Entry 2ZC5 (X-ray diffraction, 3.00 A resolution); this record covers chains A and B.

[Chain A]
Molecule: Penicillin-binding protein 1A
Source organism: Streptococcus pneumoniae
UniProt: Q8DR59 (PBPA_STRR6); numbering as in UniProt (aligned over 47-70)
Amino-acid sequence (24 residues; numbered 47 to 70; the number before each row is that of its first residue):
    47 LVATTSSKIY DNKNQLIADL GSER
Unresolved in the structure: 47-50, 67-70

[Chain B]
Molecule: Penicillin-binding protein 1A
Source organism: Streptococcus pneumoniae
UniProt: Q549Y6 (Q549Y6_STRPN); numbering as in UniProt (aligned over 264-653)
Amino-acid sequence (390 residues; numbered 264 to 653; the number before each row is that of its first residue):
   264 SASNYPAYMD NYLKEVINQV EEETGYNLLT TGMDVYTNVD QEAQKHLWDI YNTDEYVAYP
   324 DDELQVASTI VDVSNGKVIA QLGARHQSSN VSFGINQAVE TNRDWGSTMK PITDYAPALE
   384 YGVYDSTATI VHDEPYNYPG TNTPVYNWDR GYFGNITLQY ALQQSRNVPA VETLNKVGLN
   444 RAKTFLNGLG IDYPSIHYSN AISSNTTESD KKYGASSEKM AAAYAAFANG GTYYKPMYIH
   504 KVVFSDGSEK EFSNVGTRAM KETTAYMMTD MMKTVLSYGT GQNAYLAWLP QAGKTGTSNY
   564 TDEEIENHIK TSQFVAPDEL FAGYTRKYSM AVWTGYSNRL TPLVGNGLTV AAKVYRSMMT
   624 YLSEGSNPED WNIPEGLYRN GEFVFKNGAR
Unresolved in the structure: 264-266, 651-653
Construct notes: engineered mutation Q545 (Arg in Q549Y6)
Glycans and other covalent adducts: compound BMG linked to S370
Ion coordination: Zn2+ site 1 near H309 (its only coordinating residue here); Zn2+ site 2: H395, E435; Zn2+ site 3 near H460 (its only coordinating residue here)
Small-molecule neighbours: BMG ((4R,5S)-3-(6,7-dihydro-5H-pyrazolo[1,2-a][1,2,4]triazol-4-ium-6-ylsulfanyl)-5-[(1S,2R)-1-formyl-2-hydroxypropyl]-4-meth yl-4,5-dihydro-1H-pyrrole-2-carboxylate): G369, W411, Q427, S428, N430, I465, T543, K557, T558, G559, T560, S561, N562, F577
From the paper describing this entry:
  - binding site for BMG: S370, W411, N430, T543
  - conformationally variable residues: W411
  - catalytic residues: S370

[Interface between chain A and chain B]
Pairs across the interface (35; chain A residue first):
  T51(A) - T293(B)
  T51(A) - T294(B)
  T51(A) - G295(B)
  S52(A) - G295(B)
  S52(A) - M296(B)
  S53(A) - L291(B)  hydrogen bond (side chain-backbone)
  S53(A) - T294(B)  hydrogen bond (side chain-backbone)
  S53(A) - G295(B)
  S53(A) - M296(B)  hydrogen bond (side chain-backbone)
  K54(A) - M296(B)  hydrogen bond (backbone-backbone)
  K54(A) - D297(B)
  K54(A) - V298(B)  hydrogen bond (backbone-backbone)
  I55(A) - L276(B)  hydrophobic
  I55(A) - V298(B)
  Y56(A) - D297(B)
  Y56(A) - V298(B)  hydrogen bond (backbone-backbone)
  Y56(A) - Y299(B)  hydrophobic
  Y56(A) - T300(B)  hydrogen bond (backbone-backbone)
  D57(A) - T300(B)
  D57(A) - V302(B)
  D57(A) - Q304(B)  hydrogen bond
  N58(A) - T300(B)  hydrogen bond (backbone-backbone)
  N58(A) - V302(B)  hydrogen bond (backbone-backbone)
  N58(A) - D303(B)  hydrogen bond
  N60(A) - Y299(B)
  Q61(A) - Q304(B)
  I63(A) - P269(B)
  I63(A) - Y271(B)
  I63(A) - M272(B)  hydrophobic
  I63(A) - Q304(B)
  A64(A) - Y268(B)  hydrophobic
  D65(A) - N267(B)  hydrogen bond (backbone-backbone)
  L66(A) - Y268(B)  hydrophobic
  L66(A) - L291(B)  hydrophobic
  L66(A) - L292(B)  hydrophobic
Interface residues without a listed pair, chain B (22 interface residues in all): I280, N301, F356

[In short]
14 residues of chain A and 22 residues of chain B are in contact, with 12 hydrogen bonds. Polar pairs include
S53(A)-L291(B), S53(A)-T294(B) and S53(A)-M296(B). Compound BMG is covalently linked to S370(B). From the
paper: the catalytic residue S370(B); a binding site for BMG at S370(B), W411(B) and N430(B) among others.
Chain A is Penicillin-binding protein 1A and chain B is Penicillin-binding protein 1A, both from Streptococcus
pneumoniae; the structure, Penicillin-binding protein 1A (PBP 1A) acyl-enzyme complex (biapenem) from
Streptococcus pneumoniae, was determined by X-ray diffraction together with 2ZC3, 2ZC4 and 2ZC6 from the same
study.
